PDB entry 8IBX | electron microscopy, 3.74 A resolution | chains C and B of the 4 polymer chains in the assembly

== Chain C ==
Name: Reverse transcriptase-like protein
From: Bombyx mori
Reference sequence: V9H052 (V9H052_BOMMO); numbering as in UniProt (aligned over 1-1114)
Amino-acid sequence (1114 residues; each row starts with the number of its first residue):
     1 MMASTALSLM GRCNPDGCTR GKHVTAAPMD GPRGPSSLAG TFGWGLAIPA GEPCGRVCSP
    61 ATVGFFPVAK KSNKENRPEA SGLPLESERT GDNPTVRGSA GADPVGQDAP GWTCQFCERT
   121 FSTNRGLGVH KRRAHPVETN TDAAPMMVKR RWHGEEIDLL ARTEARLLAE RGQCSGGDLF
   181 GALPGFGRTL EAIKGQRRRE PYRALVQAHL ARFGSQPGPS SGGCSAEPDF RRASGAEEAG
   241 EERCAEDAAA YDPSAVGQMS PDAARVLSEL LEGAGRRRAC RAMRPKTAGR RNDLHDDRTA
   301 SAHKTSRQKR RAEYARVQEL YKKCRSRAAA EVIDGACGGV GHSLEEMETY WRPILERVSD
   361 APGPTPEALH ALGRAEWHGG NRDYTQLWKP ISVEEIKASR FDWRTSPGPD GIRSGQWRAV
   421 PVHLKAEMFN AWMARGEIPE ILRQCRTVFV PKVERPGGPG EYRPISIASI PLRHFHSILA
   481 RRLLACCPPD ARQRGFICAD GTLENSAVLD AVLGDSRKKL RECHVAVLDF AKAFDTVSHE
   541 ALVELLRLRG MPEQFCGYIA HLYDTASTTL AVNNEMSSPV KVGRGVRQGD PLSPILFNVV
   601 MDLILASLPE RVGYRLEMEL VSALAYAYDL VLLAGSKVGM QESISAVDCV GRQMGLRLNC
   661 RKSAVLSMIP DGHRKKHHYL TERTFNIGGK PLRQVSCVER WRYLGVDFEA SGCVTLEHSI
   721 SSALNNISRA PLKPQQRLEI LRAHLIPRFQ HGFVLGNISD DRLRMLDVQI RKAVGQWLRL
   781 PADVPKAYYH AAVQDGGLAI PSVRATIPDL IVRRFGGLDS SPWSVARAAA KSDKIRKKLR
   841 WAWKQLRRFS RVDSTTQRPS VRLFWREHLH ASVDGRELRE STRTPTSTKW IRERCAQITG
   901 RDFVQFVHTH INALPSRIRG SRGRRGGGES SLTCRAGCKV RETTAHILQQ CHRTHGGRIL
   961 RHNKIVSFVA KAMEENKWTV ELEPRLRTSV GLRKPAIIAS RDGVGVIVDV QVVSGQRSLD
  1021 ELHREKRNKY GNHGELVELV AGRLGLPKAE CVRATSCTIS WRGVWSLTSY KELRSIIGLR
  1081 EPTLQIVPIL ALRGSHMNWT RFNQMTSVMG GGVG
Not modelled in the structure: 1-110, 216-259, 284-304, 375-384, 1108-1114
Construct notes: conflict Tyr628 (Asp in V9H052), Ala996 (Asp in V9H052)
Metal / ion sites: Zn2+ site 1: Cys114, Cys117, His130, His135; Zn2+ site 2: Cys934, Cys938, His946

== Chain B ==
Molecule: 60-nt DNA strand
From: Bombyx mori
Sequence (60 nucleotides; row label = number of the first residue in the row):
     1 GACGAGGCAT TTGGCTACCT TAAGAGAGTC ATAGTTACTC CCGCCGTTTA CCCGCGCTTG
Not modelled in the structure: 1-24

== Interface between chain C and chain B ==
Contacting residue pairs (39):
  Asn124(C) with DC40(B), sugar contact
  Arg125(C) with DT39(B), base contact; DC40(B), hydrogen bond to the sugar
  Gly128(C) with DT39(B), phosphate contact
  Val129(C) with DT39(B), sugar contact
  Arg132(C) with DC38(B), phosphate contact; DT39(B), salt bridge to the phosphate
  Lys149(C) with DT48(B), base contact
  Arg150(C) with DT48(B), sugar contact
  Arg151(C) with DG46(B), base contact; DT47(B), hydrogen bond to the sugar
  Trp152(C) with DT48(B), hydrogen bond to the phosphate; DT49(B), hydrogen bond to the phosphate
  Arg188(C) with DT48(B), phosphate contact; DT49(B), salt bridge to the phosphate
  Thr189(C) with DA50(B), hydrogen bond to the phosphate
  Glu191(C) with DT49(B), sugar contact; DA50(B), hydrogen bond to the base; DC51(B), hydrogen bond to the base
  Ala192(C) with DT49(B), phosphate contact
  Gly195(C) with DT49(B), base contact
  Arg517(C) with DC38(B), salt bridge to the phosphate
  Lys676(C) with DT39(B), salt bridge to the phosphate; DC40(B), salt bridge to the phosphate
  Ala782(C) with DA27(B), hydrogen bond to the base
  Asp783(C) with DG26(B), hydrogen bond to the base
  Val784(C) with DA27(B), hydrogen bond to the base
  Pro785(C) with DG26(B), base contact
  Lys786(C) with DG26(B), base contact; DA27(B), base contact
  Lys837(C) with DT36(B), salt bridge to the phosphate
  Ser872(C) with DA25(B), hydrogen bond to the base
  Val873(C) with DA25(B), base contact
  Asp874(C) with DA25(B), base contact
  Arg922(C) with DA25(B), hydrogen bond to the base; DG26(B), phosphate contact
  Gly923(C) with DA25(B), phosphate contact; DG26(B), hydrogen bond to the phosphate
  Arg925(C) with DA25(B), salt bridge to the phosphate
Interface residues without a listed pair, chain C (33 interface residues in all): Gln196, His673, Lys675, His677, Arg771
Interface residues without a listed pair, chain B (15 interface residues in all): DC41, DC44

== In short ==
33 residues of chain C and 15 residues of chain B are in contact; the contacts include 13 hydrogen bonds and 7
salt bridges. Among the polar pairs are Glu191(C)-DA50(B), Glu191(C)-DC51(B) and Ala782(C)-DA27(B). Cys114(C),
Cys117(C), His130(C) and His135(C) coordinate Zn2+ site 1.
Here chain C is Reverse transcriptase-like protein and chain B is a 60-nt DNA strand, both from Bombyx mori.
Entry 8IBX (Structure of R2 with 3'UTR and DNA in unwinding state) was determined by electron microscopy (same
publication as 8IBW, 8IBY and 8IBZ).
